Entry 2DQN (X-ray diffraction, 2.55 A resolution); this record covers chains B and C of the 3 polymer chains in the assembly.

Chain B:
Molecule: Aspartyl/glutamyl-tRNA(Asn/Gln) amidotransferase subunit B
Organism: Staphylococcus aureus
Notes: EC 6.3.5.-
Reference sequence: P64201 (GATB_STAAM); numbering as in UniProt (aligned over 1-475)
Sequence (483 residues; each row starts with the number of its first residue):
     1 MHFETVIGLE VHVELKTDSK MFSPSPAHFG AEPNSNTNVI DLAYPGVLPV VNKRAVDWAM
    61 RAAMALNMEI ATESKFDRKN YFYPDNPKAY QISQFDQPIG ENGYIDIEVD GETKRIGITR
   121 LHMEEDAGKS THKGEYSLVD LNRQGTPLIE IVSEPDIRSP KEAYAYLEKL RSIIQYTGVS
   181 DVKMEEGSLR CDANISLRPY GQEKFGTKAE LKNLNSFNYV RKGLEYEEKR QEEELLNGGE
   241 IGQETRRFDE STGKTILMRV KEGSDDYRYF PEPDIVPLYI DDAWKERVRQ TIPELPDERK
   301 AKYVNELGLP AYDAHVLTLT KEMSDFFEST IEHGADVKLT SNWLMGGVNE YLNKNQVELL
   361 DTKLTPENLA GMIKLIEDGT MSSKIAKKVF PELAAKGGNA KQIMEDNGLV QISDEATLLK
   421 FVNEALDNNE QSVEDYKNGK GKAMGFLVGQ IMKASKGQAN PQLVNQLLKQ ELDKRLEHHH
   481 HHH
Not modelled in the structure: 1-2, 408-483
Sequence notes: expression tag (476-483)
Ion coordination: Mg2+: His12, Glu124, Glu150
What the authors report for this chain:
  - catalytic residues: Lys79 (proposed by the authors, not directly observed)

Chain C:
Molecule: Aspartyl/glutamyl-tRNA(Asn/Gln) amidotransferase subunit C
Organism: Staphylococcus aureus
Notes: EC 6.3.5.-
Reference sequence: P68807 (GATC_STAAM); residues 1-100 here = UniProt positions 1-100
Sequence (100 residues; row label = number of the first residue in the row):
     1 MTKVTREEVE HIANLARLQI SPEETEEMAN TLESILDFAK QNDSADTEGV EPTYHVLDLQ
    61 NVLREDKAIK GIPQELALKN AKETEDGQFK VPTIMNEEDA
Not modelled in the structure: 1-2

Interface between chain B and chain C:
Contacting residue pairs (76):
  Thr17(B) - Asp66(C)
  Asp18(B) - Asp66(C)  hydrogen bond (backbone-side chain)
  Ser19(B) - Arg64(C)  hydrogen bond
  Ser19(B) - Asp66(C)  hydrogen bond (backbone-side chain)
  Ser19(B) - Lys67(C)
  Ser19(B) - Ala68(C)
  Lys20(B) - Arg64(C)  hydrogen bond (backbone-side chain)
  Met21(B) - Arg64(C)
  Ser23(B) - Arg64(C)  hydrogen bond (backbone-side chain)
  Pro24(B) - Arg64(C)
  Pro24(B) - Lys67(C)
  Pro24(B) - Ala68(C)
  Pro24(B) - Ile69(C)  hydrogen bond (backbone-backbone)
  Ser25(B) - Ile69(C)
  Pro26(B) - Ala68(C)  hydrophobic
  Pro26(B) - Ile69(C)
  Glu32(B) - Gln74(C)
  Pro33(B) - Gln74(C)
  Pro33(B) - Gly87(C)
  Pro33(B) - Gln88(C)
  Asn34(B) - Gln74(C)
  Asn34(B) - Gly87(C)  hydrogen bond (side chain-backbone)
  Asn34(B) - Gln88(C)
  Asn34(B) - Phe89(C)
  Ser35(B) - Gly71(C)
  Ser35(B) - Ile72(C)
  Thr37(B) - Gly71(C)
  Thr37(B) - Ile72(C)  hydrogen bond (backbone-backbone)
  Thr37(B) - Ala77(C)
  Leu42(B) - Ala77(C)  hydrophobic
  Tyr44(B) - Asn80(C)  hydrogen bond
  Val50(B) - Arg64(C)  hydrogen bond (backbone-side chain)
  Val51(B) - Leu63(C)  hydrophobic
  Val51(B) - Arg64(C)  hydrogen bond (backbone-backbone)
  Asn52(B) - Arg64(C)
  Asn52(B) - Asp66(C)  hydrogen bond
  Lys53(B) - Leu63(C)
  Lys53(B) - Arg64(C)  hydrogen bond (backbone-backbone)
  Lys53(B) - Glu65(C)  salt bridge
  Arg54(B) - Asp66(C)  salt bridge
  Phe82(B) - Leu15(C)
  Phe82(B) - Ala16(C)
  Phe82(B) - Arg17(C)
  Glu135(B) - Thr93(C)
  Glu135(B) - Ile94(C)
  Tyr136(B) - Glu85(C)
  Tyr136(B) - Val91(C)
  Tyr136(B) - Thr93(C)
  Ser137(B) - Phe89(C)
  Ser137(B) - Lys90(C)
  Ser137(B) - Val91(C)  hydrogen bond (backbone-backbone)
  Ser137(B) - Thr93(C)  hydrogen bond
  Leu138(B) - Glu85(C)
  Leu138(B) - Phe89(C)
  Val139(B) - Gln88(C)
  Val139(B) - Phe89(C)  hydrogen bond (backbone-backbone)
  Val139(B) - Val91(C)  hydrophobic
  Asp140(B) - Gln88(C)
  Leu141(B) - Phe89(C)  hydrophobic
  Arg268(B) - Leu15(C)
  Pro271(B) - Tyr54(C)  hydrophobic
  Glu272(B) - His55(C)  hydrogen bond (backbone-side chain)
  Pro273(B) - His55(C)
  Ile275(B) - His55(C)  hydrogen bond (backbone-side chain)
  Val276(B) - Leu59(C)
  Val276(B) - Gln60(C)
  Val276(B) - Asn61(C)
  Val276(B) - Val62(C)  hydrophobic
  Pro277(B) - His55(C)
  Pro277(B) - Gln60(C)
  Pro277(B) - Asn61(C)  hydrogen bond (backbone-backbone)
  Leu278(B) - Asn61(C)
  Leu278(B) - Leu63(C)  hydrophobic
  Tyr279(B) - Gln60(C)
  Tyr279(B) - Asn61(C)  hydrogen bond (backbone-side chain)
  Trp284(B) - Asn61(C)
Other interface residues (no listed pair), chain B (44 interface residues in all): Phe22, Asn36, Asn38, Pro84, Asp266
Other interface residues (no listed pair), chain C (32 interface residues in all): Lys70, Asp86, Pro92

In short:
44 residues of chain B and 32 residues of chain C are in contact, with 20 hydrogen bonds and 2 salt bridges.
Among the polar pairs are Lys53(B)-Glu65(C), Arg54(B)-Asp66(C) and Asp18(B)-Asp66(C). His12(B), Glu124(B) and
Glu150(B) coordinate Mg2+. The paper reports the catalytic residue Lys79(B).
Here chain B is Aspartyl/glutamyl-tRNA(Asn/Gln) amidotransferase subunit B and chain C is
Aspartyl/glutamyl-tRNA(Asn/Gln) amidotransferase subunit C, both from Staphylococcus aureus. Entry 2DQN
(Structure of tRNA-Dependent Amidotransferase GatCAB complexed with Asn) was determined by X-ray diffraction
(same publication as 2DF4, 2F2A, 2G5H and 2G5I).
